PDB entry 5ESS | X-ray diffraction, 2.20 A resolution | chains A and D of the 4 polymer chains in the assembly

== Chain A (and D) ==
Protein: 2-succinyl-5-enolpyruvyl-6-hydroxy-3-cyclohexene-1-carboxylate synthase
From: Mycobacterium tuberculosis (strain ATCC 25618 / H37Rv)
Notes: EC 2.2.1.9; chain D of this document is another copy of the same molecule, construct and numbering; everything in this record applies to it too
UniProtKB: P9WK11 (MEND_MYCTU); numbering as in UniProt (aligned over 1-554)
Sequence (574 residues; each row starts with the number of its first residue; numbers below 1 keep their minus sign (Met-19 is residue -19)):
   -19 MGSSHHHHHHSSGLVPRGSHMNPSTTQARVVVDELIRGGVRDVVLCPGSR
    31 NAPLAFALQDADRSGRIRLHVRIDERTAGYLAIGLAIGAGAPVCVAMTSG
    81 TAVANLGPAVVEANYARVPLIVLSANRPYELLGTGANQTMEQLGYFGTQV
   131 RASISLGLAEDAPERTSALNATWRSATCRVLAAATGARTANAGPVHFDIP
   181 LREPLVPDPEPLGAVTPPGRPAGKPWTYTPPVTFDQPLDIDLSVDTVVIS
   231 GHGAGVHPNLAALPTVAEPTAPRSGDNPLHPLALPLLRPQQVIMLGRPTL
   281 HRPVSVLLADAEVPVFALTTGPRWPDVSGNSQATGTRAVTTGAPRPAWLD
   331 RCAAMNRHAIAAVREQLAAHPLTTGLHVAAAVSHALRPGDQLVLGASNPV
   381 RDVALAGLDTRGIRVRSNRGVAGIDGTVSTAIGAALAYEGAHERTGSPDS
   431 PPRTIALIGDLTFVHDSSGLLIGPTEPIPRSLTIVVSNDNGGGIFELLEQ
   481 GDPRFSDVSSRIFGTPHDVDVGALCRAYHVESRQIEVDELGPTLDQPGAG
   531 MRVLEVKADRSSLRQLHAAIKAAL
Unresolved in the structure: -19 to 0, 479-480, 528 (chain D: -19 to 1, 185-195)
Sequence notes: initiating methionine (-19); expression tag (-18 to 0)
Bound ions: Mg2+: Asp440, Asp469, Gly471 (together with diphosphate)
Ligand contacts:
  - diphosphate: Ser377, Asn378, Gly439, Asp440, Leu441, Thr442, Ser467, Asp469, Gly471, Gly472, Gly473
  - TOG (4-[3-[(4-azanyl-2-methyl-pyrimidin-5-yl)methyl]-4-methyl-5-[2-[oxidanyl(phosphonooxy)phosphoryl]oxyethyl]-1,3-thiazol-3 -ium-2-yl]-4-oxidanyl-butanoic acid): Pro27, Gly28, Glu55, Thr78, Thr81, Ala82, Asn85, Asn117, Gln118

== How chain A and chain D interact ==
Pairs across the interface (146):
  Leu25(A) - Ile492(D)  hydrophobic
  Gly28(A) - Phe475(D)
  Gly28(A) - Phe493(D)
  Ser29(A) - Phe475(D)
  Ser29(A) - Leu478(D)
  Ser29(A) - Gln480(D)  hydrogen bond
  Ala32(A) - Phe493(D)  hydrophobic
  Ala35(A) - Ile492(D)
  Phe36(A) - Phe485(D)  hydrophobic
  Phe36(A) - Val488(D)  hydrophobic
  Phe36(A) - Ile492(D)
  Phe36(A) - Phe493(D)  hydrophobic
  Gln39(A) - Val488(D)
  Gln39(A) - Ile492(D)
  Asp42(A) - Arg491(D)  salt bridge
  Arg43(A) - Asp487(D)  salt bridge
  Arg43(A) - Val488(D)
  Leu49(A) - Arg491(D)  hydrogen bond (backbone-side chain)
  Val51(A) - Arg491(D)
  Val51(A) - Thr495(D)
  Ile53(A) - Leu441(D)  hydrophobic
  Ile53(A) - His445(D)
  Ile53(A) - Thr495(D)
  Asp54(A) - Arg56(D)  salt bridge
  Asp54(A) - His445(D)  salt bridge
  Glu55(A) - His445(D)  salt bridge
  Arg56(A) - Asp54(D)  salt bridge
  Arg56(A) - Arg56(D)
  Arg56(A) - Asn85(D)  hydrogen bond
  Gly80(A) - Val401(D)
  Thr81(A) - Tyr60(D)
  Thr81(A) - Pro88(D)
  Thr81(A) - Val401(D)
  Thr81(A) - Gly403(D)
  Thr81(A) - Asp405(D)  hydrogen bond
  Ala84(A) - Pro88(D)  hydrophobic
  Asn85(A) - Arg56(D)  hydrogen bond
  Asn85(A) - Pro88(D)
  Asn85(A) - Asp405(D)  hydrogen bond
  Gly87(A) - Ala84(D)
  Pro88(A) - Ala84(D)
  Pro88(A) - Asn85(D)
  Val91(A) - Glu121(D)
  Val91(A) - Leu123(D)  hydrophobic
  Tyr95(A) - Gly115(D)
  Tyr95(A) - Ala116(D)  hydrophobic
  Tyr95(A) - Glu121(D)  hydrogen bond
  Leu111(A) - Val307(D)  hydrophobic
  Thr114(A) - Trp304(D)
  Thr114(A) - Pro305(D)
  Thr114(A) - Asp306(D)  hydrogen bond (backbone-backbone)
  Thr114(A) - Val307(D)
  Gly115(A) - Arg277(D)  hydrogen bond (backbone-side chain)
  Ala116(A) - Arg277(D)  hydrogen bond (backbone-side chain)
  Ala116(A) - Val307(D)  hydrophobic
  Asn117(A) - Arg277(D)
  Asn117(A) - Thr279(D)
  Asn117(A) - Arg399(D)  hydrogen bond
  Asn117(A) - Ala402(D)
  Gln118(A) - Val401(D)
  Gln118(A) - Ala402(D)
  Thr119(A) - Tyr95(D)
  Met120(A) - Val91(D)  hydrophobic
  Met120(A) - Tyr95(D)
  Glu121(A) - Tyr95(D)  hydrogen bond
  Glu121(A) - Thr128(D)
  Glu121(A) - Gln129(D)  hydrogen bond
  Gly124(A) - Gly124(D)
  Tyr125(A) - Gly87(D)
  Tyr125(A) - Leu123(D)
  Tyr125(A) - Gly124(D)  hydrogen bond (backbone-backbone)
  Tyr125(A) - Tyr125(D)  hydrogen bond (backbone-backbone)
  Phe126(A) - Leu123(D)
  Phe126(A) - Gly124(D)
  Gly127(A) - Gly124(D)
  Gln129(A) - Glu121(D)  hydrogen bond
  Gln129(A) - Gln122(D)  hydrogen bond (side chain-backbone)
  Glu183(A) - Arg282(D)  salt bridge
  Val186(A) - Glu479(D)
  Val186(A) - Gln480(D)
  Val186(A) - Arg484(D)
  Val186(A) - Phe485(D)  hydrophobic
  Pro187(A) - Arg484(D)  hydrogen bond (backbone-side chain)
  Pro187(A) - Phe485(D)
  Asp188(A) - Arg484(D)
  Pro189(A) - Arg484(D)
  Arg277(A) - Ala116(D)
  Asp306(A) - Thr114(D)  hydrogen bond
  Asp306(A) - Gly115(D)  hydrogen bond (side chain-backbone)
  Asp405(A) - Asn85(D)  hydrogen bond
  His445(A) - Asp54(D)
  Ser447(A) - Tyr508(D)  hydrogen bond
  Leu451(A) - Val444(D)  hydrophobic
  Leu451(A) - His497(D)
  Leu451(A) - Val499(D)  hydrophobic
  Gly453(A) - Pro496(D)
  Pro454(A) - Pro496(D)
  Pro454(A) - His497(D)
  Pro454(A) - Asp498(D)
  Thr455(A) - Arg491(D)
  Glu456(A) - Arg491(D)  salt bridge
  Pro483(A) - Asn31(D)
  Ser486(A) - Phe36(D)
  Ser486(A) - Gln39(D)  hydrogen bond (backbone-side chain)
  Asp487(A) - Asn31(D)
  Asp487(A) - Ala32(D)
  Asp487(A) - Ala35(D)
  Val488(A) - Leu25(D)  hydrophobic
  Val488(A) - Gln39(D)
  Val488(A) - Leu49(D)  hydrophobic
  Ser489(A) - Cys26(D)
  Ser489(A) - Pro27(D)
  Ser489(A) - Val51(D)
  Arg491(A) - Asp42(D)  salt bridge
  Arg491(A) - Leu49(D)  hydrogen bond (side chain-backbone)
  Arg491(A) - Val51(D)
  Arg491(A) - Thr455(D)  hydrogen bond
  Arg491(A) - Glu456(D)  salt bridge
  Ile492(A) - Pro27(D)  hydrophobic
  Ile492(A) - Val51(D)  hydrophobic
  Ile492(A) - Ile53(D)  hydrophobic
  Ile492(A) - Thr455(D)
  Ile492(A) - Glu456(D)
  Phe493(A) - Pro27(D)  hydrophobic
  Phe493(A) - Ile53(D)  hydrophobic
  His497(A) - His509(D)
  Asp498(A) - His509(D)  hydrogen bond (backbone-side chain)
  Val499(A) - Leu451(D)  hydrophobic
  Val499(A) - Ala507(D)
  Val499(A) - His509(D)
  Asp500(A) - Ala507(D)
  Ala503(A) - Ala503(D)
  Ala503(A) - Ala507(D)  hydrophobic
  Leu504(A) - Leu504(D)  hydrophobic
  Leu504(A) - Ala507(D)  hydrophobic
  Leu504(A) - Tyr508(D)
  Arg506(A) - Asp500(D)  salt bridge
  Arg506(A) - Ala503(D)
  Ala507(A) - Val499(D)
  Ala507(A) - Asp500(D)  hydrogen bond (backbone-backbone)
  Ala507(A) - Ala503(D)
  Ala507(A) - Leu504(D)
  Tyr508(A) - Ser447(D)  hydrogen bond
  Tyr508(A) - Leu504(D)
  His509(A) - His497(D)  hydrogen bond (side chain-backbone)
  His509(A) - Asp498(D)
Also at the interface, not in a pair above, chain A (79 interface residues in all): Pro27, Leu112, Val401, Ile404, Leu441, Val444, Ser448, Pro457, Thr495
Also at the interface, not in a pair above, chain D (78 interface residues in all): Gly80, Thr81, Arg381, Pro454, Ser489, Arg506

== In short ==
The interface between chain A and chain D involves 79 residues on one side and 78 on the other, with 29
hydrogen bonds and 11 salt bridges. Among the polar pairs are Asp42(A)-Arg491(D), Arg43(A)-Asp487(D) and
Asp54(A)-Arg56(D). Bound to chain A: diphosphate and compound TOG.
Chain A and chain D are both 2-succinyl-5-enolpyruvyl-6-hydroxy-3-cyclohexene-1-carboxylate synthase
(Mycobacterium tuberculosis (strain ATCC 25618 / H37Rv)); the structure, Crystal Structure of M. tuberculosis
MenD bound to Mg2+ and covalent intermediate I (a ThDP and ..., was determined by X-ray diffraction (same
publication as 5ERX, 5ERY, 5ESD, 5ESO and 5ESU).
